4U3F - chains O and V of the 20 polymer chains in the assembly; structure by X-ray diffraction, 3.23 A resolution.

== Chain O ==
Protein: Mitochondrial ubiquinol-cytochrome-c reductase complex core protein 2
From: Gallus gallus
Notes: EC 1.10.2.2
UniProt: D0VX29 (D0VX29_CHICK); residues -1 to 439 here correspond to UniProt positions 1-441 (UniProt number = residue number + 2)
Sequence (441 residues; each row starts with the number of its first residue; numbers below 1 keep their minus sign (Ser-1 is residue -1)):
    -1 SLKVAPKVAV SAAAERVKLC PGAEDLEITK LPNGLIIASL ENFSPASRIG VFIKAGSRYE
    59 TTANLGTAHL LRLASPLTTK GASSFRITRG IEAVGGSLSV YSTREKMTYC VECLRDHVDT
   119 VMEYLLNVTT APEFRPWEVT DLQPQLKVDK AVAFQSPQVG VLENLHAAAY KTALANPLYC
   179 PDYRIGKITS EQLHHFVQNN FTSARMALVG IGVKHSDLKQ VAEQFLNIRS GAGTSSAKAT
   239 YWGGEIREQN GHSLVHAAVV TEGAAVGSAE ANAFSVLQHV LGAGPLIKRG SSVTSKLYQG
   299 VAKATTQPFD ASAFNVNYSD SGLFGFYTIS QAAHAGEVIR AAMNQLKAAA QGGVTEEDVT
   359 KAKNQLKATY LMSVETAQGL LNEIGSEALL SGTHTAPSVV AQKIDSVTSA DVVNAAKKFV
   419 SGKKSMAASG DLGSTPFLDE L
Disordered / not traced: -1 to 17

== Chain V ==
Protein: Cytochrome b-c1 complex subunit Rieske, mitochondrial
From: Gallus gallus
Notes: EC 1.10.2.2
UniProt: Q5ZLR5 (UCRI_CHICK); the author numbering skips numbers that UniProt does not, so the offset changes along the chain: 0-33 = UniProt 2-35; 37-43 = UniProt 36-42; 45-78 = UniProt 43-76
Sequence (76 residues; numbered -1 to 78; 4 numbers in that range are skipped by the numbering (no residue carries them; nothing is unmodelled there); the number before each row is that of its first residue; numbers below 1 keep their minus sign (AME-1 is residue -1); X marks 14 residues of unknown identity (built as UNK)):
    -1 XLSVAARSGP FAPYLSAAAH AVPGPLKAXX XXXXX
    37 XXXXXXX
    45 LKRPLLCRES MSGRSARRDL VAGISLNAPA SVRY
Disordered / not traced: -1 to 28, 45-47, 78
Construct notes: expression tag (-1)
Modified / non-standard residues: AME (N-acetylmethionine) at position -1
Glycans and other covalent adducts: covalent link UNK_33-UNK_37

== How chain O and chain V interact ==
Residue-residue contacts - 60 pairs, chain O then chain V:
  Arg70(O) - Ala66(V)
  Arg70(O) - Ile68(V)
  Leu71(O) - Ile68(V)  hydrophobic
  Ile85(O) - Leu70(V)  hydrophobic
  Thr86(O) - Leu70(V)
  Glu90(O) - Asn71(V)
  Gly94(O) - Asn71(V)
  Ser95(O) - Asn71(V)
  Leu96(O) - Ser69(V)
  Leu96(O) - Leu70(V)  hydrogen bond (backbone-backbone)
  Leu96(O) - Asn71(V)
  Ser97(O) - Ile68(V)
  Ser97(O) - Ser69(V)
  Val98(O) - Ala66(V)
  Val98(O) - Gly67(V)
  Val98(O) - Ile68(V)  hydrogen bond (backbone-backbone)
  Tyr99(O) - Ala66(V)
  Tyr99(O) - Gly67(V)
  Ser100(O) - Val65(V)
  Ser100(O) - Ala66(V)  hydrogen bond (backbone-backbone)
  Thr101(O) - Val65(V)
  Arg102(O) - Leu64(V)
  Asp147(O) - Ile68(V)
  Asp147(O) - Ala74(V)
  Gln156(O) - Arg58(V)  hydrogen bond
  Val157(O) - Leu64(V)  hydrophobic
  Leu160(O) - Asp63(V)
  Leu160(O) - Leu64(V)  hydrophobic
  Glu161(O) - Leu64(V)
  Leu176(O) - Leu64(V)
  Leu176(O) - Ala66(V)  hydrophobic
  Tyr177(O) - Ala66(V)
  Tyr177(O) - Val76(V)
  Ser251(O) - Leu50(V)
  Leu252(O) - Leu49(V)
  Leu252(O) - Leu50(V)  hydrophobic
  Gln276(O) - Arg61(V)  hydrogen bond (side chain-backbone)
  Pro283(O) - Ser56(V)
  Arg287(O) - Glu53(V)
  Tyr296(O) - Arg52(V)
  Pro306(O) - Leu50(V)
  Pro306(O) - Cys51(V)
  Pro306(O) - Arg52(V)
  Phe307(O) - Arg52(V)
  Phe307(O) - Met55(V)
  Asp308(O) - Met55(V)
  Asp308(O) - Ser56(V)
  Asp308(O) - Gly57(V)
  Asp308(O) - Arg58(V)
  Asp308(O) - Ser59(V)  hydrogen bond
  Ser310(O) - Ser59(V)
  Phe312(O) - Ala60(V)  hydrophobic
  Phe312(O) - Arg62(V)
  Phe312(O) - Asp63(V)
  Asn313(O) - Arg62(V)  hydrogen bond (backbone-side chain)
  Val314(O) - Asp63(V)
  Tyr316(O) - Asp63(V)  hydrogen bond
  Tyr325(O) - Ser59(V)
  Ile327(O) - Arg58(V)
  Ile327(O) - Ser59(V)
Other interface residues (no listed pair), chain O (47 interface residues in all): Ile89, Val150, Ala151, Gln153, Pro155, His164, Gly288, Thr304, Ala311, Asn315
Other interface residues (no listed pair), chain V (25 interface residues in all): Ser75

== In short ==
Chain O and chain V form an interface of 47 and 25 residues respectively, with 8 hydrogen bonds. Among the
polar pairs are Gln156(O)-Arg58(V), Gln276(O)-Arg61(V) and Asp308(O)-Ser59(V).
Chain O is Mitochondrial ubiquinol-cytochrome-c reductase complex core protein 2 and chain V is Cytochrome
b-c1 complex subunit Rieske, mitochondrial, both from Gallus gallus; the structure, Cytochrome bc1 complex
from chicken with designed inhibitor bound, was determined by X-ray diffraction.
